Entry 8EFL (electron microscopy, 3.20 A resolution); this record covers chains B and E of the 7 polymer chains in the assembly.

[Chain B]
Molecule: Guanine nucleotide-binding protein G(I)/G(S)/G(T) subunit beta-1
Organism: Rattus norvegicus
UniProt: P54311 (GBB1_RAT); numbering as in UniProt (aligned over 2-340)
Chain sequence (353 residues; row label = number of the first residue in the row; numbers below 1 keep their minus sign (Met-12 is residue -12)):
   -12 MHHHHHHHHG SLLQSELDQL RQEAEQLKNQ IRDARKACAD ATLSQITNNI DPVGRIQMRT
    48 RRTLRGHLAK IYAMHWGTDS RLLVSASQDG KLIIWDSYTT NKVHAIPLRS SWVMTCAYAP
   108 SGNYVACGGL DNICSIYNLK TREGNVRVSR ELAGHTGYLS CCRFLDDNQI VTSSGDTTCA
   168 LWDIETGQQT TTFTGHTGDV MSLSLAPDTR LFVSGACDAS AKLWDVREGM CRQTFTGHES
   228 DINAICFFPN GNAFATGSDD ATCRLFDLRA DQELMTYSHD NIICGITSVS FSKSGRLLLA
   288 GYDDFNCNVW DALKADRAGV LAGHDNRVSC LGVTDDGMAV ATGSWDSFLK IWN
Not modelled in the structure: -12 to 5
Sequence notes: expression tag (-12 to 1)
Swiss-Prot annotation at these positions:
  - modified residue: Ser2 (N-acetylserine), His266 (Phosphohistidine)

[Chain E]
Molecule: scFv16
Organism: Homo sapiens
Notes: antibody fragment or engineered binder
Chain sequence (248 residues; numbered 1 to 248; the number before each row is that of its first residue):
     1 MVQLVESGGG LVQPGGSRKL SCSASGFAFS SFGMHWVRQA PEKGLEWVAY ISSGSGTIYY
    61 ADTVKGRFTI SRDDPKNTLF LQMTSLRSED TAMYYCVRSI YYYGSSPFDF WGQGTTLTVS
   121 AGGGGSGGGG SGGGGSADIV MTQATSSVPV TPGESVSISC RSSKSLLHSN GNTYLYWFLQ
   181 RPGQSPQLLI YRMSNLASGV PDRFSGSGSG TAFTLTISRL EAEDVGVYYC MQHLEYPLTF
   241 GAGTKLEL
Not modelled in the structure: 1, 122-135
Disulfides: Cys160-Cys230

[How chain B and chain E interact]
Contacting residue pairs (14; chain B residue first):
  Asp66(B) with Tyr103(E)
  Arg68(B) with Tyr103(E)
  Leu69(B) with Tyr103(E), hydrophobic
  Val90(B) with Tyr102(E), hydrophobic
  His91(B) with Tyr102(E)
  Lys127(B) with Gly104(E)
  Arg129(B) with Val2(E); Arg98(E), hydrogen bond (backbone-side chain); Phe110(E)
  Glu130(B) with Gly26(E); Phe27(E); Ala28(E), hydrogen bond (backbone-backbone); Phe32(E)
  Gly131(B) with Phe32(E)
Interface residues without a listed pair, chain B (12 interface residues in all): Asp83, Leu126, Asn132
Interface residues without a listed pair, chain E (11 interface residues in all): Ser31

[Overview]
Chain B and chain E form an interface of 12 and 11 residues respectively, with 2 hydrogen bonds. Among the
polar pairs are Arg129(B)-Arg98(E) and Glu130(B)-Ala28(E).
Here chain B is Guanine nucleotide-binding protein G(I)/G(S)/G(T) subunit beta-1 (Rattus norvegicus) and chain
E is scFv16 (Homo sapiens). Entry 8EFL (SR17018-bound mu-opioid receptor-Gi complex) was determined by
electron microscopy together with 8EF5, 8EF6, 8EFB, 8EFO and 8EFQ from the same study.
